4QJ4 - chains A and B; structure by X-ray diffraction, 3.30 A resolution.

== Chain A ==
Molecule: Guanine nucleotide-binding protein G(q) subunit alpha
Organism: Mus musculus
UniProtKB: P21279 (GNAQ_MOUSE); residue numbers follow UniProt; this construct covers 7-359
Chain sequence (379 residues; each row starts with the number of its first residue; numbers below 1 keep their minus sign (Met-19 is residue -19)):
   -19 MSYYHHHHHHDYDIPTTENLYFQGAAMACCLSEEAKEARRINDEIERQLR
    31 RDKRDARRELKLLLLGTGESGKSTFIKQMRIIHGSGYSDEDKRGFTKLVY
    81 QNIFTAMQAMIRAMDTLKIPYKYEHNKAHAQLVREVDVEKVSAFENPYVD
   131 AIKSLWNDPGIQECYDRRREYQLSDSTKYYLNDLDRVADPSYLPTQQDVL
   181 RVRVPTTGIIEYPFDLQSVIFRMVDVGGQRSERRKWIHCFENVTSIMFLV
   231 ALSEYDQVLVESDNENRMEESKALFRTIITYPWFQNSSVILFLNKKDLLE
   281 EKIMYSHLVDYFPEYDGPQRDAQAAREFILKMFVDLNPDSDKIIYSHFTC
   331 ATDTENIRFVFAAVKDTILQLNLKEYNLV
Unresolved in the structure: -19 to 34, 353-359
Construct notes: expression tag (-19 to 6)
Swiss-Prot annotation at these positions:
  - region: Lys41 to Thr54 (G1 motif), Asp178 to Thr186 (G2 motif), Phe201 to Arg210 (G3 motif), Ile270 to Asp277 (G4 motif), Thr329 to Thr334 (G5 motif)
  - binding site (GTP): Ser50, Gly51, Lys52, Ser53, Thr54, Ser156, Leu180, Arg181, Arg183, Asn274, Lys275, Asp277, Ala331
  - binding site (Mg(2+)): Ser53, Thr186
  - modified residue: Gln209 (5-glutamyl histamine)
  - lipidation (S-palmitoyl cysteine): Cys9, Cys10
  - mutagenesis: Cys9 (C9S: Abolishes palmitoylation), Cys10 (C10S: Abolishes palmitoylation), His218 (H218A: Reduced ability to activate phospholipase PLCB3)
Ion coordination: Mg2+: Ser53, Thr186 (together with GDP)
Ligand contacts:
  - tetrafluoroaluminate (ALF): Thr47, Gly48, Glu49, Lys52, Ser53, Arg183, Val184, Pro185, Thr186, Val206, Gly207, Gly208, Gln209
  - GDP (guanosine-5'-diphosphate): Thr47, Gly48, Glu49, Ser50, Gly51, Lys52, Ser53, Thr54, Ser154, Asp155, Ser156, Leu180, Arg181, Val182, Arg183, Thr186, Asn274, Lys275, Asp277, Leu278, Cys330, Ala331, Thr332

== Chain B ==
Molecule: 1-phosphatidylinositol 4,5-bisphosphate phosphodiesterase beta-3
Organism: Homo sapiens
Notes: EC 3.1.4.11
UniProtKB: Q01970 (PLCB3_HUMAN); residue numbers follow UniProt; this construct covers 10-470, 570-891
Chain sequence (793 residues; numbered 0 to 891; 99 numbers in that range are skipped by the numbering (no residue carries them; nothing is unmodelled there); the number before each row is that of its first residue; numbering starts at 0):
     0 MAHHHHHHGTALQLEPPTVVETLRRGSKFIKWDEETSSRNLVTLRVDPNG
    50 FFLYWTGPNMEVDTLDISSIRDTRTGRYARLPKDPKIREVLGFGGPDARL
   100 EEKLMTVVSGPDPVNTVFLNFMAVQDDTAKVWSEELFKLAMNILAQNASR
   150 NTFLRKAYTKLKLQVNQDGRIPVKNILKMFSADKKRVETALESCGLKFNR
   200 SESIRPDEFSLEIFERFLNKLCLRPDIDKILLEIGAKGKPYLTLEQLMDF
   250 INQKQRDPRLNEVLYPPLRPSQARLLIEKYEPNQQFLERDQMSMEGFSRY
   300 LGGEENGILPLEALDLSTDMTQPLSAYFINSSHNTYLTAGQLAGTSSVEM
   350 YRQALLWGCRCVELDVWKGRPPEEEPFITHGFTMTTEVPLRDVLEAIAET
   400 AFKTSPYPVILSFENHVDSAKQQAKMAEYCRSIFGDALLIEPLDKYPLAP
   450 GVPLPSPQDLMGRILVKNKKR
   570 PKKPTTDEGTASSEVNATEEMSTLVNYIEPVKFKSFEAARKRNKCFEMSS
   620 FVETKAMEQLTKSPMEFVEYNKQQLSRIYPKGTRVDSSNYMPQLFWNVGC
   670 QLVALNFQTLDVAMQLNAGVFEYNGRSGYLLKPEFMRRPDKSFDPFTEVI
   720 VDGIVANALRVKVISGQFLSDRKVGIYVEVDMFGLPVDTRRKYRTRTSQG
   770 NSFNPVWDEEPFDFPKVVLPTLASLRIAAFEEGGKFVGHRILPVSAIRSG
   820 YHYVCLRNEANQPLCLPALLIYTEASDYIPDDHQDYAEALINPIKHVSLM
   870 DQRARQLAALIGESEAQAGQET
Unresolved in the structure: 0-11, 92-95, 570-588, 883-891
Construct notes: expression tag (0-9)
Swiss-Prot annotation at these positions:
  - active site: His332, His379
  - mutagenesis: Arg258 (R258Q: Reduced ability to promote the GTPase activity of G(q)/G(11) G alpha proteins), Asn260 (N260A: Reduced ability to promote the GTPase activity of G(q)/G(11) G alpha proteins), Tyr855 (Y855A: Abolished ability to transduce G(q)/G(11) G alpha signaling), Leu859 (L859A: Abolished ability to transduce G(q)/G(11) G alpha signaling without affecting the phospholipase activity), Asn861 (N861A: Abolished ability to transduce G(q)/G(11) G alpha signaling), Pro862 (P862A: Abolished ability to transduce G(q)/G(11) G alpha signaling), Ile863 (I863A: Abolished ability to transduce G(q)/G(11) G alpha signaling)
  - natural variant: Ala878 (A878S: In SMDCD)
Ion coordination: Ca2+: Asn333, Glu362, Asp364, Glu413 (together with D-myo-inositol-1,4,5-triphosphate)
Ligand contacts: D-myo-inositol-1,4,5-triphosphate (I3P): His332, Asn333, Glu362, Asp364, His379, Phe412, Glu413, Lys466, Lys468, Ser619, Arg646, Tyr648, Pro649
Reported in the primary citation:
  - binding site for D-myo-inositol-1,4,5-triphosphate: Ser619, Arg646, Tyr648

== Interface between chain A and chain B ==
Residue-residue contacts - 61 pairs, chain A then chain B:
  Lys41(A) - Asp721(B)  salt bridge
  Pro185(A) - Leu263(B)  hydrophobic
  Thr186(A) - Asn260(B)
  Ile189(A) - Gly722(B)
  Ile189(A) - Val724(B)  hydrophobic
  Glu191(A) - Arg707(B)  hydrogen bond (backbone-side chain)
  Glu191(A) - Lys710(B)  salt bridge
  Pro193(A) - Arg707(B)
  Pro193(A) - Asp709(B)
  Arg202(A) - Arg707(B)
  Arg202(A) - Asp709(B)  salt bridge
  Arg202(A) - Lys710(B)
  Gln209(A) - Asn260(B)  hydrogen bond
  Gln209(A) - Glu261(B)
  Gln209(A) - Val262(B)
  Arg210(A) - Glu261(B)
  Arg210(A) - Ile860(B)
  Arg210(A) - Asn861(B)  hydrogen bond
  Ser211(A) - Leu259(B)  hydrogen bond (side chain-backbone)
  Ser211(A) - Asn260(B)
  Ser211(A) - Glu261(B)  hydrogen bond
  Glu212(A) - Arg258(B)
  Glu212(A) - Asn260(B)
  Arg213(A) - Leu859(B)  hydrogen bond (side chain-backbone)
  Arg213(A) - Ile860(B)
  Arg213(A) - Pro862(B)
  Arg214(A) - Ile848(B)
  Arg214(A) - Ile860(B)
  Lys215(A) - Arg258(B)
  Lys215(A) - Val724(B)
  Lys215(A) - Asp846(B)  salt bridge
  Ile217(A) - Ala856(B)  hydrophobic
  His218(A) - Ile719(B)
  His218(A) - Asp721(B)
  His218(A) - Gly722(B)  hydrogen bond (backbone-backbone)
  His218(A) - Ile723(B)  hydrogen bond (side chain-backbone)
  His218(A) - Val724(B)
  His218(A) - Ala725(B)
  His218(A) - Tyr847(B)  hydrogen bond (side chain-backbone)
  Cys219(A) - Asp721(B)  hydrogen bond (backbone-side chain)
  Phe220(A) - Asp721(B)  hydrogen bond (backbone-side chain)
  Glu221(A) - Asp721(B)  hydrogen bond (backbone-side chain)
  Glu241(A) - Glu261(B)
  Glu245(A) - Ile863(B)
  Glu249(A) - Ile863(B)
  Glu250(A) - Pro862(B)
  Glu250(A) - Ile863(B)
  Ala253(A) - Pro862(B)
  Ala253(A) - Ile863(B)
  Ala253(A) - Val866(B)
  Leu254(A) - Pro862(B)
  Thr257(A) - Ala858(B)
  Thr257(A) - His865(B)
  Thr257(A) - Val866(B)
  Ile258(A) - Leu859(B)  hydrophobic
  Tyr261(A) - Tyr855(B)  hydrogen bond (side chain-backbone)
  Tyr261(A) - Ala858(B)
  Tyr261(A) - Leu859(B)
  Pro262(A) - Tyr855(B)
  Trp263(A) - His852(B)
  Trp263(A) - Tyr855(B)  hydrophobic
Also at the interface, not in a pair above, chain A (35 interface residues in all): Thr187, Trp216, Val240, Lys252, Arg256
Also at the interface, not in a pair above, chain B (32 interface residues in all): Pro257, Glu703, Phe704

== Overview ==
Chain A and chain B form an interface of 35 and 32 residues respectively, with 13 hydrogen bonds and 4 salt
bridges. Polar contacts include Lys41(A)-Asp721(B), Glu191(A)-Lys710(B) and Arg202(A)-Asp709(B). Ligands of
chain A: GDP and tetrafluoroaluminate. Chain B binds D-myo-inositol-1,4,5-triphosphate. From the paper: a
binding site for D-myo-inositol-1,4,5-triphosphate at Ser619(B), Arg646(B) and Tyr648(B).
Here chain A is Guanine nucleotide-binding protein G(q) subunit alpha (Mus musculus) and chain B is
1-phosphatidylinositol 4,5-bisphosphate phosphodiesterase beta-3 (Homo sapiens). Entry 4QJ4 (Structure of a
fragment of human phospholipase C-beta3 delta472-569, bound to IP3 and in complex with ...) was determined by
X-ray diffraction, deposited together with 4QJ3 and 4QJ5.
